Entry 7ETO (electron microscopy, 4.00 A resolution); this record covers chains n and o of the 26 polymer chains in the assembly.

[Chain n (and o)]
Molecule: Triplex capsid protein 2
From: Human cytomegalovirus
Notes: chain o of this document is another copy of the same molecule, construct and numbering; everything in this record applies to it too
UniProtKB: Q6RXF2 (Q6RXF2_HCMV); numbering as in UniProt (aligned over 1-306)
Sequence (306 residues; each row starts with the number of its first residue):
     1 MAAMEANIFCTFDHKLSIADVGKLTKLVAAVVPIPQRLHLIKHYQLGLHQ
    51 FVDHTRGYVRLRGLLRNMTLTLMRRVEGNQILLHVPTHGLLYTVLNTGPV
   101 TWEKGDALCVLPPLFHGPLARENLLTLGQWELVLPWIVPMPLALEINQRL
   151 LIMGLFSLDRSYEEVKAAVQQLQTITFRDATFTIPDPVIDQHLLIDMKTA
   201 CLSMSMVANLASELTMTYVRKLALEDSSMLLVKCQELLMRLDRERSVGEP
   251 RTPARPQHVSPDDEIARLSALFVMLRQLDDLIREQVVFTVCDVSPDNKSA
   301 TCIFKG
Not modelled in the structure: 242-252 (chain o: 1-2, 244-258)

[Chain n / chain o interface]
Pairs across the interface (99; chain n residue first):
  His88(n) - His88(o)
  His88(n) - Gly306(o)
  Gly89(n) - Thr87(o)
  Gly89(n) - His88(o)
  Leu90(n) - Thr87(o)
  Lys104(n) - Gln36(o)
  Gly105(n) - Asn67(o)
  Leu144(n) - Arg276(o)
  Gln148(n) - Ser269(o)  hydrogen bond
  Gln148(n) - Phe272(o)
  Gln148(n) - Arg276(o)
  Leu151(n) - Phe272(o)  hydrophobic
  Ile152(n) - Ile265(o)  hydrophobic
  Ile152(n) - Leu268(o)
  Ile152(n) - Ser269(o)
  Ile152(n) - Phe272(o)  hydrophobic
  Leu155(n) - Tyr218(o)
  Phe156(n) - Pro261(o)  hydrophobic
  Phe156(n) - Glu264(o)
  Phe156(n) - Ile265(o)  hydrophobic
  Leu158(n) - Lys221(o)  hydrogen bond (backbone-side chain)
  Leu158(n) - Leu222(o)  hydrophobic
  Leu158(n) - Glu225(o)
  Asp159(n) - Lys221(o)
  Arg160(n) - Lys221(o)
  Arg160(n) - Glu264(o)  salt bridge
  Glu164(n) - Pro261(o)
  Cys201(n) - Thr215(o)
  Cys201(n) - Leu222(o)  hydrophobic
  Cys201(n) - Leu231(o)  hydrophobic
  Leu202(n) - Leu230(o)  hydrophobic
  Met204(n) - Ala211(o)
  Met204(n) - Thr215(o)
  Met204(n) - Leu271(o)  hydrophobic
  Ser205(n) - Thr215(o)
  Val207(n) - Ala211(o)  hydrophobic
  Ala208(n) - Ala211(o)
  Ala208(n) - Ser212(o)
  Ala208(n) - Leu241(o)
  Asn209(n) - Leu237(o)
  Asn209(n) - Leu241(o)
  Leu214(n) - Leu155(o)  hydrophobic
  Leu214(n) - Phe156(o)  hydrophobic
  Thr215(n) - Ser205(o)  hydrogen bond (backbone-side chain)
  Met216(n) - Ser212(o)  hydrogen bond
  Tyr218(n) - Cys201(o)  hydrophobic
  Tyr218(n) - Leu202(o)
  Tyr218(n) - Ser205(o)
  Val219(n) - Ser205(o)  hydrogen bond (backbone-side chain)
  Arg220(n) - Asn209(o)
  Lys221(n) - Leu158(o)
  Leu222(n) - Leu158(o)
  Glu225(n) - Leu158(o)
  Asp226(n) - Lys198(o)  salt bridge
  Leu230(n) - Thr199(o)
  Leu230(n) - Leu202(o)  hydrophobic
  Leu231(n) - Leu202(o)  hydrophobic
  Cys234(n) - Leu202(o)  hydrophobic
  Cys234(n) - Met206(o)
  Leu237(n) - Met206(o)  hydrophobic
  Leu237(n) - Leu210(o)  hydrophobic
  Leu237(n) - Arg267(o)  hydrogen bond (backbone-side chain)
  Leu237(n) - Ala270(o)  hydrophobic
  Leu238(n) - Met206(o)  hydrophobic
  Leu238(n) - Asn209(o)
  Leu238(n) - Leu210(o)  hydrophobic
  Met239(n) - Glu213(o)
  Ala254(n) - Tyr162(o)  hydrogen bond (backbone-side chain)
  Arg255(n) - Tyr162(o)
  Arg255(n) - Glu164(o)  salt bridge
  Pro256(n) - Asp159(o)
  Pro256(n) - Tyr162(o)
  Pro256(n) - Glu164(o)
  Val259(n) - Phe156(o)  hydrophobic
  Val259(n) - Glu164(o)
  Pro261(n) - Leu172(o)  hydrophobic
  Glu264(n) - Ile152(o)
  Ile265(n) - Glu145(o)
  Ile265(n) - Gln148(o)
  Ile265(n) - Ile152(o)
  Leu268(n) - Ile152(o)  hydrophobic
  Leu268(n) - Met204(o)  hydrophobic
  Ser269(n) - Gln148(o)  hydrogen bond
  Phe272(n) - Gln148(o)
  Phe272(n) - Leu151(o)  hydrophobic
  Phe272(n) - Ile282(o)  hydrophobic
  Leu275(n) - Leu275(o)
  Leu275(n) - Leu278(o)  hydrophobic
  Leu275(n) - Ile282(o)
  Arg276(n) - Ile282(o)  hydrogen bond (side chain-backbone)
  Arg276(n) - Arg283(o)
  Leu278(n) - Leu275(o)  hydrophobic
  Asp279(n) - Leu275(o)
  Asp279(n) - Asp279(o)
  Asp279(n) - Arg283(o)  salt bridge
  Ile282(n) - Leu275(o)  hydrophobic
  Arg283(n) - Asp279(o)  salt bridge
  Ile303(n) - Arg37(o)
  Phe304(n) - Gly306(o)
Interface residues without a listed pair, chain n (60 interface residues in all): Lys198, Ala211, Pro253, Leu271
Interface residues without a listed pair, chain o (63 interface residues in all): Arg149, Ser157, Val165, Leu193, Val207, Ala208, Val219, Cys234, Leu238, Val273

[Overview]
The interface between chain n and chain o involves 60 residues on one side and 63 on the other; the contacts
include 9 hydrogen bonds and 5 salt bridges. Among the polar pairs are Arg160(n)-Glu264(o),
Asp226(n)-Lys198(o) and Arg255(n)-Glu164(o).
Chain n and chain o are both Triplex capsid protein 2 (Human cytomegalovirus); the structure, C1 CVSC-binding
penton vertex in the virion capsid of Human Cytomegalovirus, was determined by electron microscopy together
with 7ET2, 7ET3, 7ETJ and 7ETM from the same study.
